5TM7 - chains B and D of the 4 polymer chains in the assembly; structure by X-ray diffraction, 2.40 A resolution.

[Chain B]
Name: Estrogen receptor
Source organism: Homo sapiens
Notes: fragment: ligand-binding domain
UniProt: P03372 (ESR1_HUMAN), isoform P03372-3; residues 298-554 here correspond to UniProt positions 125-381 (UniProt number = residue number - 173)
Sequence (257 residues; each row starts with the number of its first residue):
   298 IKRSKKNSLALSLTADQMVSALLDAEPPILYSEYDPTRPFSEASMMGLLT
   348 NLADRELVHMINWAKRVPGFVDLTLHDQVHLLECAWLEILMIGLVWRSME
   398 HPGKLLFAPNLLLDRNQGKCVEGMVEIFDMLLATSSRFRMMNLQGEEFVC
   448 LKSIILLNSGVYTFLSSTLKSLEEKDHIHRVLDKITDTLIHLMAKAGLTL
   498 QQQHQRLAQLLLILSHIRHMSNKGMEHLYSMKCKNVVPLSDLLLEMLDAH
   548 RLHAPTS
Disordered / not traced: 298-304, 532-535, 549-554
Construct notes: engineered mutation Ser-537 (Tyr364 in P03372)
Small-molecule neighbours: 7JY (7-{4-[(1S,4S,6R)-6-[(3-chlorophenoxy)sulfonyl]-3-(4-hydroxyphenyl)-7-oxabicyclo[2.2.1]hept-2-en-2-yl]phenoxy}heptanoic acid): Met-343, Leu-346, Thr-347, Leu-349, Ala-350, Glu-353, Trp-383, Leu-384, Leu-387, Met-388, Leu-391, Arg-394, Phe-404, Val-418, Glu-419, Gly-420, Met-421, Ile-424, Phe-425, Leu-428, Gly-521, His-524, Leu-525, Met-528, Lys-529, Leu-536, Leu-540, Leu-541, Leu-544

[Chain D]
Name: Nuclear receptor coactivator 2
Notes: fragment: Nuclear receptor-interacting peptide
UniProt: Q15596 (NCOA2_HUMAN); residues 686-698 here = UniProt positions 686-698
Sequence (13 residues; numbered 686 to 698; the number before each row is that of its first residue):
   686 KHKILHRLLQDSS
Disordered / not traced: 686, 698

[Interface between chain B and chain D]
Contacting residue pairs (23):
  Ile-358(B) / Leu-690(D)  hydrophobic
  Ile-358(B) / Leu-693(D)  hydrophobic
  Lys-362(B) / Leu-693(D)
  Lys-362(B) / Leu-694(D)
  Lys-362(B) / Asp-696(D)  hydrogen bond (side chain-backbone)
  Leu-372(B) / His-691(D)
  Leu-372(B) / Leu-694(D)  hydrophobic
  Leu-372(B) / Gln-695(D)
  Gln-375(B) / Leu-694(D)
  Val-376(B) / Lys-688(D)
  Val-376(B) / Leu-690(D)
  Val-376(B) / His-691(D)
  Val-376(B) / Leu-694(D)  hydrophobic
  Leu-379(B) / Leu-690(D)  hydrophobic
  Leu-379(B) / Leu-694(D)  hydrophobic
  Glu-380(B) / Lys-688(D)  salt bridge
  Glu-380(B) / Leu-690(D)
  Asp-538(B) / Ile-689(D)
  Leu-539(B) / Ile-689(D)
  Leu-539(B) / Leu-690(D)
  Glu-542(B) / Lys-688(D)
  Glu-542(B) / Ile-689(D)  hydrogen bond (side chain-backbone)
  Met-543(B) / Leu-690(D)  hydrophobic
Other interface residues (no listed pair), chain B (12 interface residues in all): Phe-367

[Overview]
12 residues of chain B face 8 of chain D across their interface, with 2 hydrogen bonds and 1 salt bridge.
Among the polar pairs are Glu-380(B)/Lys-688(D), Lys-362(B)/Asp-696(D) and Glu-542(B)/Ile-689(D). Ligands of
chain B: compound 7JY.
Here chain B is Estrogen receptor (Homo sapiens) and chain D is Nuclear receptor coactivator 2. Entry 5TM7
(Crystal Structure of the ER-alpha Ligand-binding Domain (Y537S) in Complex with the OBHS-ASC compound,
7-(4-((1R,4S,6R)-6-((3-chlorophenoxy)sulfonyl)-3-(4-hydroxyphenyl)-7-oxabicyclo[2.2.1]hept-2-en-2-yl)phenoxy)heptanoic
acid) was determined by X-ray diffraction together with 5KR9, 5KRA, 5KRC, 5KRF, 5KRH, 5KRI and 43 further
entries from the same study.
